PDB entry 2CBD | X-ray diffraction, 1.67 A resolution | chain A

== Chain A ==
Molecule: Carbonic anhydrase II
Organism: Homo sapiens
Notes: EC 4.2.1.1
Reference sequence: P00918 (CAH2_HUMAN); the author numbering skips numbers that UniProt does not, so the offset changes along the chain: 2-125 = UniProt 1-124; 127-261 = UniProt 125-259
Amino-acid sequence (260 residues; row label = number of the first residue in the row; note: 1 number in that range is skipped by the numbering (no residue carries it; nothing is unmodelled there)):
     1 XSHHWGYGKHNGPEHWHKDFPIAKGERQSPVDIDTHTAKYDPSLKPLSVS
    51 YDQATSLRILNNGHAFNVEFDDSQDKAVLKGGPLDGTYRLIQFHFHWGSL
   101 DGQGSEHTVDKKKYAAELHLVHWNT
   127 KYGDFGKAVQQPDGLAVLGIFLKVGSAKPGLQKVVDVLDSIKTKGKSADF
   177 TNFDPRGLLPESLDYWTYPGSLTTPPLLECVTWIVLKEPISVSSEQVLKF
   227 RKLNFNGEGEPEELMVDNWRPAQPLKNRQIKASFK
Not modelled in the structure: 1-2
Modified / non-standard residues: ACE (acetyl group) at position 1
Metal / ion sites: Zn2+: H94, H96, H119 (together with sulfite ion)
Small-molecule neighbours: sulfite ion (SO3): H94, H96, E106, H119, V121, V143, L198, T199, T200, W209

== Overview ==
Chain A binds sulfite ion. H94, H96 and H119 coordinate Zn2+.
Chain A is Carbonic anhydrase II (Homo sapiens); the structure, Structure of native and apo carbonic anhydrase
II and some of its anion-ligand complexes, was determined by X-ray diffraction together with 2CBA, 2CBB, 2CBC
and 2CBE from the same study.
